3STC - chains C and D of the 4 polymer chains in the assembly; structure by X-ray diffraction, 1.91 A resolution.

# Chain C (and D)
Molecule: 2-dehydro-3-deoxyphosphooctonate aldolase
Source organism: Neisseria meningitidis
Notes: EC 2.5.1.55; engineered mutation(s): DELETED RESIDUES Q202-G212; chain D of this document is another copy of the same molecule, construct and numbering; everything in this record applies to it too
Reference sequence: Q9JZ55 (KDSA_NEIMB); aligned to UniProt positions 1-269 over residues 1-269 (the alignment contains insertions or deletions, so no single offset holds)
Chain sequence (269 residues; row label = number of the first residue in the row):
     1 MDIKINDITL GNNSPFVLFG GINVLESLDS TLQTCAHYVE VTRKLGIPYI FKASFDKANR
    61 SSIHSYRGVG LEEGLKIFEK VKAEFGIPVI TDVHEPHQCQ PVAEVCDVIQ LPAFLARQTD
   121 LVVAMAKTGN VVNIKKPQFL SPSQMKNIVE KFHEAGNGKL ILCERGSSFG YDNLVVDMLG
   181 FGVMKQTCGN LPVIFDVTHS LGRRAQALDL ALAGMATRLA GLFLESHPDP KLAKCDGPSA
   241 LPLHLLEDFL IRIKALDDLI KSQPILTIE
Disordered / not traced: 230-237, 269 (chain D: 229-237, 269)

# Chain C / chain D interface
Contacting residue pairs - 45 pairs, chain C then chain D:
  S168(C) with F169(D)
  F169(C) with S168(D); F169(D), hydrophobic
  V175(C) with V175(D), hydrophobic; D177(D)
  V176(C) with V176(D)
  D177(C) with V175(D)
  M178(C) with M178(D), hydrophobic; A213(D), hydrophobic
  L179(C) with Q206(D); L210(D), hydrophobic
  R203(C) with Q186(D)
  R204(C) with I268(D)
  A205(C) with I268(D)
  Q206(C) with L179(D)
  L208(C) with I268(D), hydrophobic
  D209(C) with T217(D)
  L210(C) with L179(D), hydrophobic
  L212(C) with A216(D)
  A213(C) with M178(D), hydrophobic; A213(D); A216(D)
  A216(C) with L212(D); A213(D)
  T217(C) with D209(D)
  L241(C) with I268(D), hydrophobic
  D248(C) with L266(D)
  R252(C) with Q263(D); P264(D), hydrogen bond (side chain-backbone); L266(D)
  A255(C) with L259(D); Q263(D)
  L256(C) with A216(D), hydrophobic; L256(D), hydrophobic; L259(D), hydrophobic
  L259(C) with A255(D); L256(D), hydrophobic
  Q263(C) with R252(D)
  P264(C) with R252(D), hydrogen bond (backbone-side chain)
  L266(C) with L208(D), hydrophobic; D248(D); F249(D); R252(D)
  I268(C) with R204(D); A205(D)
Other interface residues (no listed pair), chain C (38 interface residues in all): S167, V183, L201, A207, P242, L245, F249, I260, I265, T267
Other interface residues (no listed pair), chain D (36 interface residues in all): S167, V183, L201, L241, P242, L245, I260, T267

# Overview
38 residues of chain C and 36 residues of chain D are in contact, with 2 hydrogen bonds. The hydrogen-bonded
pair is R252(C)-P264(D).
Both chains are 2-dehydro-3-deoxyphosphooctonate aldolase (Neisseria meningitidis). Entry 3STC (Crystal
structure of loop 7 truncated mutant of 3-deoxy-D-manno-octulosonate 8-phosphate synthase (KDO8PS) from
Neisseria meningitidis) was determined by X-ray diffraction, deposited together with 3STE, 3STF and 3STG.
